4JSQ - chains O and P of the 30 polymer chains in the assembly; structure by X-ray diffraction, 2.80 A resolution.

Chain O:
Molecule: Proteasome subunit alpha type-2
Organism: Saccharomyces cerevisiae
Notes: EC 3.4.25.1
UniProt: P23639 (PSA2_YEAST); residue numbers follow UniProt; this construct covers 1-250
Chain sequence (250 residues; each row starts with the number of its first residue):
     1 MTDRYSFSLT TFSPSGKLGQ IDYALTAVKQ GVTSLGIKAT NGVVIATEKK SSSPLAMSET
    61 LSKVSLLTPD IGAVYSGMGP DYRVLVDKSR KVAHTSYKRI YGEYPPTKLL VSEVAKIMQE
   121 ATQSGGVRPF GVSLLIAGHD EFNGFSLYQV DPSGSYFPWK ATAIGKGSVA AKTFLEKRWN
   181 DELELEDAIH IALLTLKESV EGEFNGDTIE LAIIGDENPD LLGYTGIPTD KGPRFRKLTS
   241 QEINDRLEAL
UniProt features mapped onto this chain:
  - cross-link: K108 (Glycyl lysine isopeptide (Lys-Gly) (interchain with G-Cter in ubiquitin))

Chain P:
Molecule: Proteasome subunit alpha type-3
Organism: Saccharomyces cerevisiae
Notes: EC 3.4.25.1
UniProt: P23638 (PSA3_YEAST); residues 0-257 here correspond to UniProt positions 1-258 (UniProt number = residue number + 1)
Chain sequence (258 residues; row label = number of the first residue in the row; numbering starts at 0):
     0 MGSRRYDSRT TIFSPEGRLY QVEYALESIS HAGTAIGIMA SDGIVLAAER KVTSTLLEQD
    60 TSTEKLYKLN DKIAVAVAGL TADAEILINT ARIHAQNYLK TYNEDIPVEI LVRRLSDIKQ
   120 GYTQHGGLRP FGVSFIYAGY DDRYGYQLYT SNPSGNYTGW KAISVGANTS AAQTLLQMDY
   180 KDDMKVDDAI ELALKTLSKT TDSSALTYDR LEFATIRKGA NDGEVYQKIF KPQEIKDILV
   240 KTGITKKDED EEADEDMK
Unresolved in the structure: 0, 245-257
UniProt features mapped onto this chain:
  - cross-link (Glycyl lysine isopeptide (Lys-Gly)): K99 (interchain with G-Cter in ubiquitin), K198 (interchain with G-Cter in ubiquitin), K230 (interchain with G-Cter in ubiquitin)

Chain O / chain P interface:
Pairs across the interface (67; chain O residue first):
  R4(O) - S2(P)
  Y5(O) - S2(P)
  Y5(O) - Y5(P)
  S6(O) - G125(P)
  S6(O) - L127(P)
  F7(O) - S2(P)
  F7(O) - Y5(P)
  F7(O) - D6(P)
  F7(O) - G126(P)
  S8(O) - G126(P)  hydrogen bond (backbone-backbone)
  S8(O) - L127(P)
  S8(O) - R128(P)  hydrogen bond (side chain-backbone)
  T10(O) - R128(P)
  T11(O) - S7(P)
  T11(O) - T9(P)
  T11(O) - Q20(P)
  F12(O) - Q20(P)  hydrogen bond (backbone-side chain)
  F12(O) - Y23(P)
  F12(O) - A24(P)  hydrophobic
  F12(O) - S27(P)
  F12(O) - R128(P)
  F12(O) - P129(P)
  F12(O) - G131(P)
  S13(O) - Y23(P)
  P14(O) - Y23(P)  hydrophobic
  P14(O) - E26(P)
  S15(O) - E26(P)
  S15(O) - H30(P)
  G16(O) - Y23(P)
  G16(O) - E26(P)
  G16(O) - S27(P)  hydrogen bond (backbone-side chain)
  L18(O) - R128(P)
  K38(O) - E57(P)  salt bridge
  S112(O) - E84(P)  hydrogen bond
  K116(O) - I85(P)
  Q119(O) - A81(P)
  Q119(O) - D82(P)  hydrogen bond
  Q119(O) - I85(P)
  Q119(O) - R128(P)
  T122(O) - R128(P)  hydrogen bond (backbone-side chain)
  Q123(O) - Y121(P)
  Q123(O) - L127(P)
  Q123(O) - R128(P)  hydrogen bond (side chain-backbone)
  Q123(O) - F130(P)
  S124(O) - L127(P)
  G125(O) - L127(P)
  Y148(O) - T60(P)
  S153(O) - A81(P)
  G154(O) - A81(P)
  S155(O) - A81(P)
  Y156(O) - E84(P)  hydrogen bond
  F157(O) - L56(P)  hydrophobic
  P158(O) - L56(P)
  P158(O) - E57(P)  hydrogen bond (backbone-backbone)
  P158(O) - T60(P)
  P158(O) - S61(P)
  W159(O) - S53(P)
  W159(O) - L55(P)
  W159(O) - L56(P)
  K160(O) - T54(P)  hydrogen bond (side chain-backbone)
  K160(O) - L55(P)  hydrogen bond (backbone-backbone)
  K160(O) - L56(P)
  K160(O) - E57(P)
  A161(O) - L55(P)
  L175(O) - L55(P)  hydrophobic
  E176(O) - T54(P)  hydrogen bond
  E176(O) - L55(P)
Also at the interface, not in a pair above, chain O (35 interface residues in all): K172, W179
Also at the interface, not in a pair above, chain P (32 interface residues in all): L79, T80

Summary:
35 residues of chain O face 32 of chain P across their interface, with 13 hydrogen bonds and 1 salt bridge.
Polar pairs include K38(O)-E57(P), S8(O)-R128(P) and F12(O)-Q20(P).
Chain O is Proteasome subunit alpha type-2 and chain P is Proteasome subunit alpha type-3, both from
Saccharomyces cerevisiae; the structure, Yeast 20S proteasome in complex with the dimerized linear mimetic of
TMC-95A - yCP:4e, was determined by X-ray diffraction, deposited together with 4JSU and 4JT0.
